8A1W - chains B and E of the 6 polymer chains in the assembly; structure by electron microscopy, 2.56 A resolution.

# Chain B
Name: Na(+)-translocating NADH-quinone reductase subunit B
Source organism: Vibrio cholerae
Notes: EC 7.2.1.1
UniProtKB: A0A085SSI3 (A0A085SSI3_VIBCL); residue numbers follow UniProt; this construct covers 1-415
Amino-acid sequence (415 residues; numbered 1 to 415; the number before each row is that of its first residue):
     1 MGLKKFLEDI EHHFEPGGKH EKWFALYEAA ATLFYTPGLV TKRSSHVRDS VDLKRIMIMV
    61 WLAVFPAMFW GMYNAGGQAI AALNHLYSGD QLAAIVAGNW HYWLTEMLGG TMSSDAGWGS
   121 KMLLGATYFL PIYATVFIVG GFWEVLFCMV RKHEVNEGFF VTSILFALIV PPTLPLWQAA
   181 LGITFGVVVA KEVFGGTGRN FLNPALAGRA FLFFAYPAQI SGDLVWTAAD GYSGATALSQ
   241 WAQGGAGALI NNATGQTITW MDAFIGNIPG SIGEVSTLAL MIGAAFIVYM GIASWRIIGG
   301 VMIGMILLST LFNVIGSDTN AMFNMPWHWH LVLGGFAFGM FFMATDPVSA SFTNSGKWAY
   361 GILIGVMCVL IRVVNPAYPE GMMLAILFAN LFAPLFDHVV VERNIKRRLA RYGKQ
Disordered / not traced: 1-2, 415
Covalently attached groups: flavin mononucleotide (FMN) linked to Thr236
Metal / ion sites: Na+ site 1: Ala263, Val275, Val332; Na+ site 2: Ile371, Arg372, Asn375, Tyr378
Residues lining bound ligands:
  - 1,2-Distearoyl-sn-glycerophosphoethanolamine (3PE), molecule 1: Phe65, Met68, Phe69, Met72, Leu108, Gly109, Gly110, Thr111, Gly117, Trp118, Gly119, Ser120, Met122, Leu123, Ala126, Leu130
  - 1,2-Distearoyl-sn-glycerophosphoethanolamine (3PE), molecule 2: Trp143, Phe147, Val150, Arg151, Lys152, Leu181, Thr184, Phe185, Val188, Val189, Phe211
  - 1,2-Distearoyl-sn-glycerophosphoethanolamine (3PE), molecule 3: Trp260, Met261, Phe264, Met281, Trp327, His328, Trp329, Leu331
  - 1,2-Distearoyl-sn-glycerophosphoethanolamine (3PE), molecule 4: Trp295, Arg296, Ile303, Leu307, Ser355, Trp358, Ala359, Ile362, Leu363, Val366, Phe396
  - FMN (flavin mononucleotide), molecule 1: Ile169, Leu206, Arg209, Phe213, Trp226, Leu238, Ser239, Gly270, Ser271, Glu274, Gly334, Gly335, Phe338, Gly339, Met343, Tyr378, Pro379, Glu380, Gly381, Met382, Met383, Leu384
  - FMN, molecule 2: Phe213, Phe214, Pro217, Ser221, Gly222, Asp223, Ala377, Tyr378, Pro379
  - riboflavin (RBF): Ile56, Met57, Val60, Gly158, Val161, Thr162, Leu165, Lys191, Gly196, Thr197, Gly198, Arg199, Asn200, Asn203, Pro204, Ala205, Ile292, Ala293, Phe342, Met343, Thr345, Asp346, Pro347, Val348
  - ubiquinone-1 (UQ1): Leu26, Ala29, Leu33, Phe137, Ile138, Gly141, Phe142, Glu144, Val145, Val155, Asn156, Glu157, Phe159, Phe160
From the paper describing this entry:
  - binding site for riboflavin: Asp346
  - mutagenesis - F338A, F342A, D346A: decreased catalytic activity
  - mutagenesis - D346A: decreased growth
  - binding site for ubiquinone-1: Leu26, Ala29, Leu33, Gly141, Asn156, Phe159
  - specificity-determining residues: Leu33 (by similarity / conservation)

# Chain E
Name: Na(+)-translocating NADH-quinone reductase subunit E
Source organism: Vibrio cholerae
Notes: EC 7.2.1.1
UniProtKB: A0A085QWM0 (A0A085QWM0_VIBCL); numbering as in UniProt (aligned over 1-198)
Amino-acid sequence (198 residues; row label = number of the first residue in the row):
     1 MEHYISLLVK SIFIENMALS FFLGMCTFLA VSKKVKTSFG LGIAVIVVLT ISVPVNNLVY
    61 NLVLKPDALV EGVDLSFLNF ITFIGVIAAL VQILEMILDR FFPPLYNALG IFLPLITVNC
   121 AIFGGVSFMV QRDYSFAESV VYGFGSGVGW MLAIVALAGI REKMKYSDVP PGLRGLGITF
   181 ITAGLMALGF MSFSGVQL
Disordered / not traced: 1, 197-198
Metal / ion sites: 2Fe-2S cluster Fe: Cys26, Cys120 (shared with 2 residues of chain D)
Residues lining bound ligands: 2Fe-2S cluster (FES): Gly24, Met25, Cys26, Asn119, Cys120

# Chain B / chain E interface
Contacting residue pairs (53; chain B residue first):
  Arg151(B) - Asp168(E)  salt bridge
  Arg151(B) - Val169(E)
  Arg151(B) - Pro170(E)
  His153(B) - Asp168(E)  salt bridge
  Val189(B) - Ile181(E)
  Val193(B) - Val169(E)
  Val193(B) - Pro170(E)
  Val193(B) - Leu173(E)  hydrophobic
  Val193(B) - Ile178(E)
  Phe194(B) - Met164(E)  hydrophobic
  Phe194(B) - Ser167(E)
  Phe194(B) - Asp168(E)  hydrogen bond (backbone-backbone)
  Phe194(B) - Ile178(E)  hydrophobic
  Phe194(B) - Thr182(E)
  Phe194(B) - Leu185(E)  hydrophobic
  Gly195(B) - Asp168(E)  hydrogen bond (backbone-backbone)
  Gly198(B) - Tyr166(E)
  Arg199(B) - Tyr166(E)  hydrogen bond (side chain-backbone)
  Arg199(B) - Ser167(E)  hydrogen bond (backbone-side chain)
  Arg199(B) - Asp168(E)
  Phe201(B) - Ile160(E)  hydrophobic
  Phe201(B) - Thr182(E)
  Phe201(B) - Leu185(E)  hydrophobic
  Leu202(B) - Leu185(E)  hydrophobic
  Phe214(B) - Leu188(E)  hydrophobic
  Phe214(B) - Met191(E)  hydrophobic
  Val348(B) - Lys163(E)  hydrogen bond (backbone-side chain)
  Ala350(B) - Lys163(E)
  Phe352(B) - Lys163(E)
  Met367(B) - Ser192(E)
  Met367(B) - Phe193(E)  hydrophobic
  Ile371(B) - Ser192(E)
  Val374(B) - Val196(E)
  Asn375(B) - Ser192(E)  hydrogen bond (side chain-backbone)
  Asn375(B) - Gly195(E)
  Asn375(B) - Val196(E)
  Pro376(B) - Gly195(E)
  Tyr378(B) - Met191(E)
  Leu384(B) - Ser192(E)
  Phe388(B) - Gly189(E)
  Phe388(B) - Phe193(E)  hydrophobic
  Leu391(B) - Ile160(E)
  Leu391(B) - Met186(E)
  Leu391(B) - Phe190(E)  hydrophobic
  Phe392(B) - Leu152(E)  hydrophobic
  Phe392(B) - Phe190(E)  hydrophobic
  Pro394(B) - Gly159(E)
  Pro394(B) - Lys163(E)
  Leu395(B) - Val155(E)  hydrophobic
  Leu395(B) - Ala156(E)  hydrophobic
  His398(B) - Val35(E)
  His398(B) - Lys36(E)
  Glu402(B) - Lys36(E)  salt bridge
Interface residues without a listed pair, chain B (35 interface residues in all): Phe185, Ala190, Asn200, Ala210, Ser349, Ala377, Leu387
Interface residues without a listed pair, chain E (31 interface residues in all): Phe13, Glu162, Pro171

# Summary
35 residues of chain B face 31 of chain E across their interface, with 6 hydrogen bonds and 3 salt bridges.
Among the polar pairs are Arg151(B)-Asp168(E), His153(B)-Asp168(E) and Glu402(B)-Lys36(E). The paper reports a
binding site for ubiquinone-1 at Leu26(B), Ala29(B) and Leu33(B) among others; F338A, F342A and D346A of chain
B reduce catalytic activity.
Here chain B is Na(+)-translocating NADH-quinone reductase subunit B and chain E is Na(+)-translocating
NADH-quinone reductase subunit E, both from Vibrio cholerae. Entry 8A1W (Sodium pumping NADH-quinone
oxidoreductase with substrate Q1) was determined by electron microscopy together with 8A1T, 8A1U, 8A1V, 8A1X,
8A1Y, 8ACW and 8ACY from the same study.
